Entry 9FSN (X-ray diffraction, 2.20 A resolution); this record covers chain A.

Chain A:
Protein: Hypoxia-inducible factor 1-alpha inhibitor
Organism: Homo sapiens
Notes: EC 1.14.11.30, 1.14.11.-
Reference sequence: Q9NWT6 (HIF1N_HUMAN); residue numbers follow UniProt; this construct covers 1-349
Sequence (350 residues; each row starts with the number of its first residue; numbering starts at 0):
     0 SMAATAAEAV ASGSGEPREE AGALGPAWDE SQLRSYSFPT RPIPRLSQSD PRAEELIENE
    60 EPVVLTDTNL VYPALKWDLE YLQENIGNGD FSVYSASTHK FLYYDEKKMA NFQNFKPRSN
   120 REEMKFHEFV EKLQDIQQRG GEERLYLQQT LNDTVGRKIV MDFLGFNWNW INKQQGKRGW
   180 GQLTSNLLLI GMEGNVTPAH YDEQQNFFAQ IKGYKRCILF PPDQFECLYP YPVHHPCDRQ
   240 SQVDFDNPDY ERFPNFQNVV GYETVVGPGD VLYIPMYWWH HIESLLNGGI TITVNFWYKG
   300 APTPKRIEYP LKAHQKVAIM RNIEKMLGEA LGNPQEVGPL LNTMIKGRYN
Unresolved in the structure: 0-13
Differences from the reference sequence: expression tag (0)
Ion coordination: Mn2+: His199, Asp201, His279 (together with Enarodustat)
Ligand contacts: Enarodustat (A1IF7): Tyr145, Gln147, Ser184, Leu186, Leu188, Thr196, His199, Asp201, Phe207, Lys214, Arg238, His279, Ile281, Asn294, Trp296
Curated features (UniProtKB/Swiss-Prot):
  - binding site (2-oxoglutarate): Tyr145, Thr196, Asn205, Lys214, Asn294
  - binding site (substrate): Asp152, Gln181 to Thr183, Asp201 to Gln203, Arg238, Gln239, Ala300, Asn321
  - binding site (Fe cation): His199, Asp201, His279
  - site: Leu340 (Important for dimer formation)
  - modified residue: Ala2 (N-acetylalanine)
  - mutagenesis: His199 (H199A: Prevents suppression of HIF CAD activity. Strongly stimulates 2-oxoglutarate turnover. No stimulation of 2-oxoglutarate turnover; when associated with R-340), Asp201 (D201A: Prevents suppression of HIF CAD activity; D201E: Loss of HIF1A Asn hydroxylation activity. Slightly stimulates 2-oxoglutarate turnover; D201G: No impact on HIF1A Asn hydroxylation activity ...), Gln239 (Q239H: No effect on Asp hydroxylation ability), Trp296 (W296R: Loss of HIF1A Asn hydroxylation activity and slight stimulation of 2-oxoglutarate turnover; when associated with G-201), Leu340 (L340R: Impairs dimer formation, leading to loss of HIF1A Asn hydroxylation activity. No stimulation of 2-oxoglutarate turnover; when associated with A-201), Ile344 (I344R: No effect on dimer formation and HIF1A Asn hydroxylation activity)

Overview:
Bound to chain A: Enarodustat. The Mn2+ site is built by His199, Asp201 and His279. From UniProt: 5 residues
binding 2-oxoglutarate, 11 substrate-binding residues, 3 Fe cation-binding residues and 6 mutagenesis sites.
Chain A is Hypoxia-inducible factor 1-alpha inhibitor (Homo sapiens); the structure, FIH in complex with
Enarodustat crystal structure at 2.2A, was determined by X-ray diffraction (same publication as 9IIF).
